4BXC - chains A and B; structure by X-ray diffraction, 2.86 A resolution.

[Chain A (and B)]
Molecule: C4 phosphoenolpyruvate carboxylase
Organism: Flaveria trinervia
Notes: EC 4.1.1.31; chain B of this document is another copy of the same molecule, construct and numbering; everything in this record applies to it too
Reference sequence: P30694 (CAPPA_FLATR); numbering as in UniProt (aligned over 1-966)
Chain sequence (990 residues; row label = number of the first residue in the row; numbers below 1 keep their minus sign (Met-23 is residue -23)):
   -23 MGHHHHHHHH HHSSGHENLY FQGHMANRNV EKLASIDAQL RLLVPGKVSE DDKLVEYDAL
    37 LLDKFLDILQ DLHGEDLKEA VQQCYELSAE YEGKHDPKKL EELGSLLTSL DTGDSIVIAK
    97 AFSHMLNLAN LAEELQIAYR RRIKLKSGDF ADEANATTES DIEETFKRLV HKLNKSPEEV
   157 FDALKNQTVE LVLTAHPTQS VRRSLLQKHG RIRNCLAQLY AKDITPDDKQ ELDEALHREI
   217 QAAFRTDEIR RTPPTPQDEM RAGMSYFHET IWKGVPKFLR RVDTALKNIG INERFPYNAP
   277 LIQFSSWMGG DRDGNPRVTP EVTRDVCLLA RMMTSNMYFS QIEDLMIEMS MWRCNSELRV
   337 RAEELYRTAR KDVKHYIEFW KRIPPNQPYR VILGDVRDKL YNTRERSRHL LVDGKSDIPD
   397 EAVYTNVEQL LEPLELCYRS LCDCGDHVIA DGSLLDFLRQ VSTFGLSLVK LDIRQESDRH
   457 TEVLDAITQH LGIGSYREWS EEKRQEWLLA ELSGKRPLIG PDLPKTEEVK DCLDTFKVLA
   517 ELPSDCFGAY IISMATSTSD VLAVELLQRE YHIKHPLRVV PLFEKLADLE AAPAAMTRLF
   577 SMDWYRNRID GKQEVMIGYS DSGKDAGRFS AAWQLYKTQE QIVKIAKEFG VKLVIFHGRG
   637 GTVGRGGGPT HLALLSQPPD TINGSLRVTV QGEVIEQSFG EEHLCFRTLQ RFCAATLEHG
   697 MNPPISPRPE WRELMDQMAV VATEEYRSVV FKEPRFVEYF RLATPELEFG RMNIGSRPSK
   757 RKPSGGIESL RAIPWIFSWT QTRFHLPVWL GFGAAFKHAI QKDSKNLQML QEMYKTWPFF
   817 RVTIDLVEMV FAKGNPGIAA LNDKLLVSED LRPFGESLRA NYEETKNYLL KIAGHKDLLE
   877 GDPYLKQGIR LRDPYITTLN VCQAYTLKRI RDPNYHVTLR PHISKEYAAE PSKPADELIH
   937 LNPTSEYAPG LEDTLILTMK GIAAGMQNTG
Not modelled in the structure: -23 to 5, 23-24, 175, 227-228, 347-349, 749-751, 758, 924-943 (chain B: -23 to 6, 22-24, 175, 227-228, 346-349, 749-752, 756-758, 925-938)
Construct notes: expression tag (-23 to 0)
Ligand contacts: 6-O-phosphono-alpha-D-glucopyranose (G6P): Thr170, Trp283, Arg450, Met592, Ile593, Gly594, Asp597, Gly634, Arg635, Thr665, Arg753, Arg767, Ala768, Ile769
Swiss-Prot annotation at these positions:
  - active site: His172, Lys600, Arg641
  - binding site (D-glucose 6-phosphate): Trp283, Arg450, Asp597, Arg635, Thr665, Arg753, Arg767 to Ile769
  - binding site (L-aspartate): Arg641, Gln673, Lys829, Arg888, Asn964
  - modified residue: Ser11 (Phosphoserine)
  - mutagenesis: Arg450 (R450G: Loss of catalytic activity), Lys600 (K600R/T: Decreased bicarbonate-binding and lower catalytic activity), Arg767 (R767G: Loss of catalytic activity), Ser774 (S774A: Alteration of C4-specific kinetics, but no effect on L-malate tolerance), Lys829 (K829G: Decreased substrate binding and lower catalytic activity)

[How chain A and chain B interact]
Contacting residue pairs - 16 pairs, chain A then chain B:
  Ser25(A) - Lys120(B)  hydrogen bond
  Lys120(A) - Ser25(B)  hydrogen bond
  Lys120(A) - Tyr880(B)  hydrogen bond
  Leu121(A) - Pro879(B)  hydrophobic
  Leu121(A) - Tyr880(B)  hydrophobic
  His147(A) - Lys872(B)
  Lys148(A) - Lys872(B)
  Lys148(A) - Glu876(B)  salt bridge
  Asn150(A) - Lys872(B)
  Glu808(A) - Glu808(B)
  Lys872(A) - His147(B)
  Lys872(A) - Asn150(B)
  Glu876(A) - Lys148(B)  salt bridge
  Pro879(A) - Leu121(B)  hydrophobic
  Tyr880(A) - Lys120(B)  hydrogen bond
  Tyr880(A) - Leu121(B)  hydrophobic
Other interface residues (no listed pair), chain A (13 interface residues in all): Glu26, Gly870
Other interface residues (no listed pair), chain B (13 interface residues in all): Glu26, Gly870

[In short]
Chain A and chain B each contribute 13 residues to their interface; the contacts include 4 hydrogen bonds and
2 salt bridges. Polar pairs include Lys148(A)-Glu876(B), Ser25(A)-Lys120(B) and Lys120(A)-Tyr880(B). Bound to
chain A: 6-O-phosphono-alpha-D-glucopyranose.
Chain A and chain B are both C4 phosphoenolpyruvate carboxylase (Flaveria trinervia); the structure, Resolving
the activation site of positive regulators in plant phosphoenolpyruvate carboxylase, was determined by X-ray
diffraction, deposited together with 4BXH.
